Entry 5CD4 (X-ray diffraction, 3.20 A resolution); this record covers chains G and L of the 12 polymer chains in the assembly.

Chain G:
Protein: CRISPR system Cascade subunit CasC
Organism: Escherichia coli
UniProt: Q46899 (CASC_ECOLI); residues 1-363 here = UniProt positions 1-363
Sequence (363 residues; each row starts with the number of its first residue):
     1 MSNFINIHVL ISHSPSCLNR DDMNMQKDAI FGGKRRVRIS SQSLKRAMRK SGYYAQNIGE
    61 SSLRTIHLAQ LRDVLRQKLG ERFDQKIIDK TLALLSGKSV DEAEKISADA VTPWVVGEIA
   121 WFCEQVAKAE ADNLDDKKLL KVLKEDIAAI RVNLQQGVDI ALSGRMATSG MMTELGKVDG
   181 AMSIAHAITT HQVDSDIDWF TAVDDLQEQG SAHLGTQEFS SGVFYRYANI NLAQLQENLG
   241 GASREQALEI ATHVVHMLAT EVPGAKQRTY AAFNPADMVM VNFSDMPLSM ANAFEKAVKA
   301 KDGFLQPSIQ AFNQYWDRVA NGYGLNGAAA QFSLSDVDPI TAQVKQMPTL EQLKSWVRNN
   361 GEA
Unresolved in the structure: 1
What the authors report for this chain:
  - binding site for crRNA (chain L): Lys137, Lys138, Lys141, Lys144
  - mutagenesis - D22A: abolished binding to CRISPR system Cascade subunit CasB

Chain L:
Molecule: crRNA
Organism: Escherichia coli
Sequence (61 nucleotides; numbered 1 to 61; the number before each row is that of its first residue):
     1 AUAAACCGAC GGUAUUGUUC AGAUCCUGGC UUGCCAACAG GAGUUCCCCG CGCCAGCGGG
    61 X
Modified positions: 23G (guanosine-5'-phosphate-2',3'-cyclic phosphate) at position 61

Interface between chain G and chain L:
Contacting residue pairs - 50 pairs, chain G then chain L:
  Asn19(G) - A9(L)  phosphate contact
  Asn19(G) - C10(L)  phosphate contact
  Arg20(G) - A9(L)  sugar contact
  Arg20(G) - C10(L)  salt bridge to the phosphate
  Arg20(G) - G11(L)  salt bridge to the phosphate
  Asp21(G) - A9(L)  base contact
  Asp22(G) - A9(L)  base contact
  Lys27(G) - A9(L)  salt bridge to the phosphate
  Ser40(G) - G8(L)  phosphate contact
  Ser40(G) - A9(L)  hydrogen bond to the phosphate
  Gln42(G) - C7(L)  sugar contact
  Gln42(G) - G8(L)  phosphate contact
  Gln42(G) - A9(L)  hydrogen bond to the phosphate
  Ser43(G) - G8(L)  hydrogen bond to the sugar
  Lys45(G) - C6(L)  salt bridge to the phosphate
  Lys45(G) - C7(L)  salt bridge to the phosphate
  Arg46(G) - G8(L)  salt bridge to the phosphate
  Arg49(G) - C6(L)  phosphate contact
  Arg49(G) - C7(L)  salt bridge to the phosphate
  Ser163(G) - C6(L)  sugar contact
  Ser163(G) - C7(L)  phosphate contact
  Arg165(G) - A5(L)  base contact
  Arg165(G) - C6(L)  hydrogen bond to the sugar
  Met166(G) - C6(L)  hydrogen bond to the sugar
  Ala167(G) - C6(L)  hydrogen bond to the sugar
  Lys177(G) - A4(L)  hydrogen bond to the base
  Lys177(G) - A5(L)  base contact
  Val178(G) - A5(L)  hydrogen bond to the sugar
  Val178(G) - C6(L)  sugar contact
  Asp179(G) - A1(L)  base contact
  Asp179(G) - A5(L)  hydrogen bond to the sugar
  Gly180(G) - C6(L)  phosphate contact
  Trp199(G) - U15(L)  base contact
  Phe200(G) - U13(L)  base contact
  Phe200(G) - U15(L)  phosphate contact
  Thr201(G) - U13(L)  hydrogen bond to the sugar
  Thr201(G) - A14(L)  hydrogen bond to the base
  Thr201(G) - U15(L)  hydrogen bond to the phosphate
  Ala202(G) - U13(L)  base contact
  Val203(G) - A14(L)  hydrogen bond to the phosphate
  Gln209(G) - G17(L)  base contact
  Ala212(G) - U15(L)  base contact
  His213(G) - U13(L)  base contact
  Gln234(G) - A1(L)  hydrogen bond to the base
  Gly264(G) - G11(L)  phosphate contact
  Ala265(G) - C10(L)  phosphate contact
  Ala265(G) - G11(L)  phosphate contact
  Lys266(G) - G11(L)  salt bridge to the phosphate
  Arg268(G) - G12(L)  phosphate contact
  Thr269(G) - U13(L)  phosphate contact
Also at the interface, not in a pair above, chain G (37 interface residues in all): Leu18, Asn24, Gly164, Glu174

In short:
37 residues of chain G face 14 of chain L across their interface, with 14 hydrogen bonds and 8 salt bridges.
Polar pairs include Lys177(G)-A4(L), Thr201(G)-A14(L) and Gln234(G)-A1(L). From the paper: a binding site for
crRNA (chain L) at Lys137(G), Lys138(G) and Lys141(G) among others; D22A of chain G abolishes binding to
CRISPR system Cascade subunit CasB.
Here chain G is CRISPR system Cascade subunit CasC and chain L is crRNA, both from Escherichia coli. Entry
5CD4 (The Type IE CRISPR Cascade complex from E. coli, with two assemblies in the asymmetric unit ...) was
determined by X-ray diffraction.
